8SZW - chains I and K of the 7 polymer chains in the assembly; structure by electron microscopy, 3.63 A resolution.

Chain I:
Name: DNA-directed RNA polymerase subunit beta
Organism: Escherichia coli
Notes: EC 2.7.7.6
Reference sequence: P0A8V2 (RPOB_ECOLI); residues 1-1342 here = UniProt positions 1-1342
Amino-acid sequence (1342 residues; row label = number of the first residue in the row):
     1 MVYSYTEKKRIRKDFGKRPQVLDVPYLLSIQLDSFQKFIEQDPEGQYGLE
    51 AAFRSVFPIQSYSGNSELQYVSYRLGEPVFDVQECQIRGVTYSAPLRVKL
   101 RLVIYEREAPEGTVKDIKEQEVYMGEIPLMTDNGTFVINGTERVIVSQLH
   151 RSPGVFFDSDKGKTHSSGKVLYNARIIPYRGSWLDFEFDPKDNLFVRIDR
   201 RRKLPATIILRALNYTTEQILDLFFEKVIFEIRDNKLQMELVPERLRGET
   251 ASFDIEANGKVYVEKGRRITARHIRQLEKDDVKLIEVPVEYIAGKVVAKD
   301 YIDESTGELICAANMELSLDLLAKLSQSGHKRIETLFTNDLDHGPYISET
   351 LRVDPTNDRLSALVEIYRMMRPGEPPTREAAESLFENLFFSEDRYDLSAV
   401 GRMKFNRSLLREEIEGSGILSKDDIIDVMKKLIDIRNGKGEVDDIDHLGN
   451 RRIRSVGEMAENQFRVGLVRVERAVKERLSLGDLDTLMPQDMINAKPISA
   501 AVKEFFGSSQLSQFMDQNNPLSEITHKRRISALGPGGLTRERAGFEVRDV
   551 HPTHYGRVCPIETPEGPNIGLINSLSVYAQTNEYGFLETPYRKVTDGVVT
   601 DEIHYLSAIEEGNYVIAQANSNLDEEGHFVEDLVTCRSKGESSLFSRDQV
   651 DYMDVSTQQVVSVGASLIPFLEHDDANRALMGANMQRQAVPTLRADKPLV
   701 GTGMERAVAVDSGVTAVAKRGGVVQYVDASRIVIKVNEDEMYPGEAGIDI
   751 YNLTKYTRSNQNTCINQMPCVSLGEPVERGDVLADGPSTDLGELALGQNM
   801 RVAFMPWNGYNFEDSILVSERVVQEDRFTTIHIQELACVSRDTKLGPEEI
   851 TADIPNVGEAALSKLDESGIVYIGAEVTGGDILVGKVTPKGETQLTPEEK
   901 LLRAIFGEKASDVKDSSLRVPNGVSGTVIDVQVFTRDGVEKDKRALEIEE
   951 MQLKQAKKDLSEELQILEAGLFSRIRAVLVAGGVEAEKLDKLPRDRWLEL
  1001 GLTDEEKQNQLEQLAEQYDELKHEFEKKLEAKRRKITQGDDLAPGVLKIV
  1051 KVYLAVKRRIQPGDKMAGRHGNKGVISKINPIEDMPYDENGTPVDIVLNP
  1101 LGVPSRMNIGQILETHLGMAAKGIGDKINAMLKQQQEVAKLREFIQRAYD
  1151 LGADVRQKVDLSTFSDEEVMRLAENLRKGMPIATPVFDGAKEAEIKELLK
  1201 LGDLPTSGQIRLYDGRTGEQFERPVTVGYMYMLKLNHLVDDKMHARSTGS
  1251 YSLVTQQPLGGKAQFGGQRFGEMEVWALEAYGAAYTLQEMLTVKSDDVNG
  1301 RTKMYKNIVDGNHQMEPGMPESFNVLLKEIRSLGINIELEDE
Disordered / not traced: 1, 893-910, 1342
Curated features (UniProtKB/Swiss-Prot):
  - modified residue (N6-acetyllysine): K1022, K1200
  - mutagenesis: I561 (I561S: Resistant to antibiotics salinamide A and B), I569 (I569S: Resistant to antibiotics salinamide A and B), A665 (A665E: Resistant to antibiotics salinamide A and B), D675 (D675A/G: Resistant to antibiotics salinamide A and B), N677 (N677H/K: Resistant to antibiotics salinamide A and B), L680 (L680M: Resistant to antibiotics salinamide A and B), E813 (E813K: Disrupts the enzyme's active center)

Chain K:
Name: DNA-directed RNA polymerase subunit omega
Organism: Escherichia coli
Notes: EC 2.7.7.6
Reference sequence: P0A800 (RPOZ_ECOLI); residues 1-91 here = UniProt positions 1-91
Amino-acid sequence (91 residues; each row starts with the number of its first residue):
     1 MARVTVQDAVEKIGNRFDLVLVAARRARQMQVGGKDPLVPEENDKTTVIA
    51 LREIEEGLINNQILDVRERQEQQEQEAAELQAVTAIAEGRR
Disordered / not traced: 1, 72-91

How chain I and chain K interact:
Residue-residue contacts (8; chain I residue first):
  G1282(I) - F17(K)
  Y1285(I) - L21(K)  hydrophobic
  G1311(I) - Q31(K)
  N1312(I) - Q31(K)
  N1312(I) - V32(K)
  H1313(I) - R28(K)  hydrogen bond (backbone-side chain)
  H1313(I) - Q31(K)  hydrogen bond (backbone-side chain)
  Q1314(I) - R28(K)  hydrogen bond

Overview:
Chain I and chain K form an interface of 6 and 5 residues respectively, with 3 hydrogen bonds. Polar contacts
include H1313(I)-R28(K), H1313(I)-Q31(K) and Q1314(I)-R28(K). Curated annotation (UniProt) lists 7 mutagenesis
sites on chain I.
Chain I is DNA-directed RNA polymerase subunit beta and chain K is DNA-directed RNA polymerase subunit omega,
both from Escherichia coli; the structure, Reconstituted E. coli RNA polymerase post-termination complex on
negatively-supercoiled DNA: open duplex DNA (rPTCo), was determined by electron microscopy together with 8T00,
8T02 and 8T0L from the same study.
